Entry 4O43 (X-ray diffraction, 2.40 A resolution); this record covers chain A.

== Chain A ==
Molecule: Exonuclease, putative
From: Thermotoga maritima
Reference sequence: Q9X1X0 (Q9X1X0_THEMA); numbering as in UniProt (aligned over 2-324)
Amino-acid sequence (336 residues; row label = number of the first residue in the row; numbers below 1 keep their minus sign (Met-11 is residue -11)):
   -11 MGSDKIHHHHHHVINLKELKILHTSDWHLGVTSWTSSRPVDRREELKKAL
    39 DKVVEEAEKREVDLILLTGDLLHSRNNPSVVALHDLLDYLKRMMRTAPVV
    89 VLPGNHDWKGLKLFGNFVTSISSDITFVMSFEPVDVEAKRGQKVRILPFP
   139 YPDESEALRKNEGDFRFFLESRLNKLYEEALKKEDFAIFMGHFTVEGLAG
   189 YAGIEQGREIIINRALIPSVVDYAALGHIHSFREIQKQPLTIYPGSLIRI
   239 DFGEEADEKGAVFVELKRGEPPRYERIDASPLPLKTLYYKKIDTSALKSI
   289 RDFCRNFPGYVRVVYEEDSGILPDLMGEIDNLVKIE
Not modelled in the structure: -11 to -7
Differences from the reference sequence: expression tag (-10 to 1)
Bound ions: Mn2+ site 1: Asp14, His16; Mn2+ site 2: Asp58, His180, His216
Small-molecule neighbours: 2PW ((5E)-3-[(2R)-butan-2-yl]-5-[(4-hydroxyphenyl)methylidene]-2-sulfanylidene-1,3-thiazolidin-4-one): Leu60, Arg63, Pro66, Leu71, Leu74, Leu75, Leu78, Val89, Trp96, Leu99, Phe115
Swiss-Prot annotation at these positions:
  - active site: His94 (Proton donor)
  - binding site (Mn(2+)): Asp14, His16, Asp58, His180, His216, His218
  - mutagenesis: His180 (H180S: Decreased endonuclease activity; when associated with S-216), His216 (H216S: Decreased endonuclease activity; when associated with S-180)
What the authors report for this chain:
  - conformationally variable residues (loop rearrangement): His94 to Phe102
  - catalytic residues: His61 (citing earlier work)

== Overview ==
Chain A binds compound 2PW. Asp14 and His16 form the Mn2+ site 1. Asp58, His180 and His216 form the Mn2+ site
2. UniProt lists active-site residue His94, 6 Mn2+-binding residues and 2 mutagenesis sites. The paper reports
the catalytic residue His61; conformational variability at His94.
Chain A is Exonuclease, putative (Thermotoga maritima); the structure, DNA Double-Strand Break Repair Pathway
Choice Is Directed by Distinct MRE11 Nuclease Activities, was determined by X-ray diffraction (same
publication as 4O24, 4NZV, 4O4K and 4O5G).
